PDB entry 1H4S | X-ray diffraction, 2.85 A resolution | chains A and T of the 3 polymer chains in the assembly

Chain A:
Name: Prolyl-tRNA synthetase
Source organism: Thermus thermophilus
Notes: EC 6.1.1.15
Chain sequence (477 residues; row label = number of the first residue in the row):
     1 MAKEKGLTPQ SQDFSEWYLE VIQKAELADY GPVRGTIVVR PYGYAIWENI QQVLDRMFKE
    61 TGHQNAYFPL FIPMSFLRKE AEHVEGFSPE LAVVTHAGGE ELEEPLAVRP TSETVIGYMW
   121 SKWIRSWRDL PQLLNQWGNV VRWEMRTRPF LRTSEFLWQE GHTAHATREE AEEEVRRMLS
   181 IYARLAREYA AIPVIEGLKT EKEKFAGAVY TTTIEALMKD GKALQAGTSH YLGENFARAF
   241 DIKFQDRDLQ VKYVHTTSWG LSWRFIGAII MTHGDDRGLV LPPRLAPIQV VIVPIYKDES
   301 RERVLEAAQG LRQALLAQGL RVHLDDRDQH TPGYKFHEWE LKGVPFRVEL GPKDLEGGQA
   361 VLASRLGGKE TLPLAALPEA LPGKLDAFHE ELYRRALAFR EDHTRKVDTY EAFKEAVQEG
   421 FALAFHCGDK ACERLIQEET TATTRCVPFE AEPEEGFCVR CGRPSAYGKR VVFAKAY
Not modelled in the structure: 1-4
Metal / ion sites: Zn2+: Cys-427, Cys-432, Cys-458, Cys-461
Ligand contacts: '5'-O-(N-(L-prolyl)-sulfamoyl)adenosine (P5A): Thr-111, Glu-113, Arg-142, Glu-144, Phe-150, Leu-151, Arg-152, Thr-153, Phe-156, Trp-158, Glu-160, His-162, Phe-205, Gln-225, Ala-226, Gly-227, Thr-228, His-230, Ser-258, Trp-259, Gly-260, Leu-261, Ser-262, Arg-264

Chain T:
Molecule: Trnapro(cgg)
Source organism: Thermus thermophilus
Sequence (77 nucleotides; each row starts with the number of its first residue):
     1 CGGGGAGUAG CGCAGCC
   17A C
    18 GGUAGCGCAC CUCGUUCGGG ACGAGGGGGG CGCUGGUUCA GAUCCAGUCU CCCCGACCA
Not modelled in the structure: 1-3, 70-76
Modified positions: 5MU (5-methyluridine 5'-monophosphate) at position 54; PSU (pseudouridine-5'-monophosphate) at position 55

Chain A / chain T interface:
Residue-residue contacts (18):
  Arg-125(A) with G10(T), hydrogen bond to the sugar; C27(T), sugar contact
  Ser-126(A) with C27(T), phosphate contact; C28(T), hydrogen bond to the phosphate
  Trp-127(A) with C28(T), hydrogen bond to the phosphate; U29(T), hydrogen bond to the phosphate
  Arg-128(A) with C28(T), salt bridge to the phosphate; U29(T), salt bridge to the phosphate
  Gln-245(A) with C28(T), sugar contact; G43(T), hydrogen bond to the base; G44(T), hydrogen bond to the sugar
  Asp-246(A) with C28(T), hydrogen bond to the sugar
  Arg-247(A) with U29(T), sugar contact
  Leu-249(A) with C28(T), base contact; U29(T), sugar contact; G42(T), base contact; G43(T), sugar contact
  Val-251(A) with G44(T), sugar contact

In short:
9 residues of chain A face 7 of chain T across their interface; the contacts include 7 hydrogen bonds and 2
salt bridges. Polar pairs include Gln-245(A)/G43(T), Arg-125(A)/G10(T) and Gln-245(A)/G44(T). Ligands of chain
A: '5'-O-(N-(L-prolyl)-sulfamoyl)adenosine.
Chain A is Prolyl-tRNA synthetase and chain T is Trnapro(cgg), both from Thermus thermophilus; the structure,
Prolyl-tRNA synthetase from Thermus thermophilus complexed with tRNApro(CGG) and a prolyl-adenylate analogue,
was determined by X-ray diffraction, deposited together with 1H4Q, 1H4T, 1H4V and 1HC7.
